4WQT - chains B and C of the 6 polymer chains in the assembly; structure by X-ray diffraction, 4.40 A resolution (low resolution: residue-level contacts below are approximate; hydrogen-bond / salt-bridge calls are withheld).

Chain B:
Name: DNA-directed RNA polymerase subunit alpha
From: Thermus thermophilus HB8
Notes: EC 2.7.7.6
UniProtKB: Q5SHR6 (RPOA_THET8); numbering as in UniProt (aligned over 1-315)
Chain sequence (315 residues; numbered 1 to 315; the number before each row is that of its first residue):
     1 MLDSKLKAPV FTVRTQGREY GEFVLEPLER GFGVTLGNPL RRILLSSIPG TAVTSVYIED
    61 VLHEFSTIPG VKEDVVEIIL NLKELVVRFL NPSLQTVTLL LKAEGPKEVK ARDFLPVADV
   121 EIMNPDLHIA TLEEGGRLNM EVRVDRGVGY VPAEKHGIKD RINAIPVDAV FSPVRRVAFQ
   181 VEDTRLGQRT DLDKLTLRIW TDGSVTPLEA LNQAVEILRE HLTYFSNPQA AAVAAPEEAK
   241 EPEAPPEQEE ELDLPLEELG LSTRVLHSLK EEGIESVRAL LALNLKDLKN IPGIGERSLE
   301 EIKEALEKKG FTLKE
Disordered / not traced: 1-5, 230-315

Chain C:
Name: DNA-directed RNA polymerase subunit beta
From: Thermus thermophilus HB8
Notes: EC 2.7.7.6
UniProtKB: Q8RQE9 (RPOB_THET8); residue numbers follow UniProt; this construct covers 1-1119
Chain sequence (1119 residues; each row starts with the number of its first residue):
     1 MEIKRFGRIR EVIPLPPLTE IQVESYRRAL QADVPPEKRE NVGIQAAFRE TFPIEEEDKG
    61 KGGLVLDFLE YRLGEPPFPQ DECREKDLTY QAPLYARLQL IHKDTGLIKE DEVFLGHIPL
   121 MTEDGSFIIN GADRVIVSQI HRSPGVYFTP DPARPGRYIA SIIPLPKRGP WIDLEVEPNG
   181 VVSMKVNKRK FPLVLLLRVL GYDQETLARE LGAYGELVQG LMDESVFAMR PEEALIRLFT
   241 LLRPGDPPKR DKAVAYVYGL IADPRRYDLG EAGRYKAEEK LGIRLSGRTL ARFEDGEFKD
   301 EVFLPTLRYL FALTAGVPGH EVDDIDHLGN RRIRTVGELM TDQFRVGLAR LARGVRERML
   361 MGSEDSLTPA KLVNSRPLEA AIREFFSRSQ LSQFKDETNP LSSLRHKRRI SALGPGGLTR
   421 ERAGFDVRDV HRTHYGRICP VETPEGANIG LITSLAAYAR VDELGFIRTP YRRVVGGVVT
   481 DEVVYMTATE EDRYTIAQAN TPLEGNRIAA ERVVARRKGE PVIVSPEEVE FMDVSPKQVF
   541 SVNTNLIPFL EHDDANRALM GSNMQTQAVP LIRAQAPVVM TGLEERVVRD SLAALYAEED
   601 GEVAKVDGNR IVVRYEDGRL VEYPLRRFYR SNQGTALDQR PRVVVGQRVR KGDLLADGPA
   661 SENGFLALGQ NVLVAIMPFD GYNFEDAIVI SEELLKRDFY TSIHIERYEI EARDTKLGPE
   721 RITRDIPHLS EAALRDLDEE GVVRIGAEVK PGDILVGRTS FKGESEPTPE ERLLRSIFGE
   781 KARDVKDTSL RVPPGEGGIV VRTVRLRRGD PGVELKPGVR EVVRVYVAQK RKLQVGDKLA
   841 NRHGNKGVVA KILPVEDMPH LPDGTPVDVI LNPLGVPSRM NLGQILETHL GLAGYFLGQR
   901 YISPIFDGAK EPEIKELLAQ AFEVYFGKRK GEGFGVDKRE VEVLRRAEKL GLVTPGKTPE
   961 EQLKELFLQG KVVLYDGRTG EPIEGPIVVG QMFIMKLYHM VEDKMHARST GPYSLITQQP
  1021 LGGKAQFGGQ RFGEMEVWAL EAYGAAHTLQ EMLTLKSDDI EGRNAAYEAI IKGEDVPEPS
  1081 VPESFRVLVK ELQALALDVQ TLDEKDNPVD IFEGLASKR
Disordered / not traced: 57-62, 761-786, 1113-1119

Interface between chain B and chain C:
Residue-residue contacts (5; chain B residue first):
  R30(B) - E692(C)
  R30(B) - E856(C)
  V34(B) - R978(C)
  N38(B) - T979(C)
  R42(B) - E981(C)
Other interface residues (no listed pair), chain B (6 interface residues in all): G31, D183
Other interface residues (no listed pair), chain C (7 interface residues in all): K851, P854

Summary:
6 residues of chain B face 7 of chain C across their interface.
Chain B is DNA-directed RNA polymerase subunit alpha and chain C is DNA-directed RNA polymerase subunit beta,
both from Thermus thermophilus HB8; the structure, Thermus thermophilus RNA polymerase complexed with an RNA
cleavage stimulating factor (a GreA/Gfh1 chimeric protein), was determined by X-ray diffraction (same
publication as 4WQS).
